PDB entry 6WCJ | electron microscopy, 6.30 A resolution (low resolution: residue-level contacts below are approximate; hydrogen-bond / salt-bridge calls are withheld) | chains A and G of the 15 polymer chains in the assembly

# Chain A (and G)
Name: Clathrin heavy chain 1
Source organism: Bos taurus
Notes: chain G of this document is another copy of the same molecule, construct and numbering; everything in this record applies to it too
Reference sequence: P49951 (CLH1_BOVIN); residues 1-1675 here = UniProt positions 1-1675
Chain sequence (1675 residues; row label = number of the first residue in the row):
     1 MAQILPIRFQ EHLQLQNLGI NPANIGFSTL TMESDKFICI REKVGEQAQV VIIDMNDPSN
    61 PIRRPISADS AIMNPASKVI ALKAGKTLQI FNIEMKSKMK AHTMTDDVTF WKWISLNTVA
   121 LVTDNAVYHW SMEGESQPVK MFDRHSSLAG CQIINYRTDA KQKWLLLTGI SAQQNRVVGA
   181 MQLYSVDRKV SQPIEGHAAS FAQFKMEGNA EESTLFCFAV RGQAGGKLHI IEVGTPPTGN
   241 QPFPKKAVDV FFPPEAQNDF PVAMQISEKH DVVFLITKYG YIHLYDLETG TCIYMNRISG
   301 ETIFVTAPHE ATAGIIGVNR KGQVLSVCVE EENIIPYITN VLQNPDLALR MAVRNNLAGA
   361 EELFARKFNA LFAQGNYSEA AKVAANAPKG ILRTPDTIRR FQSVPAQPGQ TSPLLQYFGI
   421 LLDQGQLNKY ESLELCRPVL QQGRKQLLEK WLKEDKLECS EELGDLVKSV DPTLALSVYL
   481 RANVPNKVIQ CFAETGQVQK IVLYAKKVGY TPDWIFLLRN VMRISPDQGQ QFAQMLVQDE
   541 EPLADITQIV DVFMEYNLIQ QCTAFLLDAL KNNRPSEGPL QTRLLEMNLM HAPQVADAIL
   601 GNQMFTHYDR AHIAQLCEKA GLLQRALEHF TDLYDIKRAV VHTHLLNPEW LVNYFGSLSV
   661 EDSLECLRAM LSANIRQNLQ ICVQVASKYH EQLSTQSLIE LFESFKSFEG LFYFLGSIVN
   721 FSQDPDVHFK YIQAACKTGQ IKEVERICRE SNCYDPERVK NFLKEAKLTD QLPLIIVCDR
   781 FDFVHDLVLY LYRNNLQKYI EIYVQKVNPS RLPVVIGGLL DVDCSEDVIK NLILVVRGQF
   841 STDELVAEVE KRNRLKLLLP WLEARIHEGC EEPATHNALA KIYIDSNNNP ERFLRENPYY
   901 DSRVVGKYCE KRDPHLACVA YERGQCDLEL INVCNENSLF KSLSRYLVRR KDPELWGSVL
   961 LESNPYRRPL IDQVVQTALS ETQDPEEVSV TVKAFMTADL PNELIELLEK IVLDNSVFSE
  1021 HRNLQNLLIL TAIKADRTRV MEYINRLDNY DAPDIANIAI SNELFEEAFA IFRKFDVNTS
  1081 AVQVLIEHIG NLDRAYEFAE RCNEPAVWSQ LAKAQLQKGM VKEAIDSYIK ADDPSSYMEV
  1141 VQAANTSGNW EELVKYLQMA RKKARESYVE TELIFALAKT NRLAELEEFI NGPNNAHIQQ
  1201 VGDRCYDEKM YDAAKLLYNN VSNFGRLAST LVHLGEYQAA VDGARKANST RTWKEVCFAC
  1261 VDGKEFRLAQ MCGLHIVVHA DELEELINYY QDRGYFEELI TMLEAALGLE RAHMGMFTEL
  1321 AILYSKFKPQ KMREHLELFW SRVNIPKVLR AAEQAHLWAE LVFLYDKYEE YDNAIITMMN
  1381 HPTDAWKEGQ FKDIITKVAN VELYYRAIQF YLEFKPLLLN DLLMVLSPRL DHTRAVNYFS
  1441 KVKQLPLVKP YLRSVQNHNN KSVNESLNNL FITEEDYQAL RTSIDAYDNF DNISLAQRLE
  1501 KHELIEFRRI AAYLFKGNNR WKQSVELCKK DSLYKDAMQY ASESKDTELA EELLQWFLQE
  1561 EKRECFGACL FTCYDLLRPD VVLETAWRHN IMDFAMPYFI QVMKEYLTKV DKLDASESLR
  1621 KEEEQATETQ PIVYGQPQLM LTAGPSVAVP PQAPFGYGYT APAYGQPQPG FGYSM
Not modelled in the structure: 1-1247, 1642-1675 (chain G: 1-808, 1475-1675)
UniProt features mapped onto this chain:
  - region: A68 to D107 (WD40-like repeat 2), T302 to E330 (WD40-like repeat 7), E449 to D465 (Binding site for the uncoating ATPase, involved in lattice disassembly)
  - modified residue: A2 (N-acetylalanine), S67 (Phosphoserine), T105 (Phosphothreonine), Y184 (Phosphotyrosine), T394 (Phosphothreonine), Y634 (Phosphotyrosine), K737 (N6-succinyllysine), K856 (N6-acetyllysine), Y899 (Phosphotyrosine), S1167 (Phosphoserine), Y1206 (Phosphotyrosine), S1229 (Phosphoserine), K1441 (N6-acetyllysine), Y1477 (Phosphotyrosine), Y1487 (Phosphotyrosine), S1494 (Phosphoserine), K1501 (N6-acetyllysine)

# Interface between chain A and chain G
Residue-residue contacts (48; chain A residue first):
  T1250(A) with N853(G)
  H1279(A) with N853(G); R912(G)
  D1281(A) with K911(G)
  E1310(A) with K856(G); D885(G); N887(G)
  R1311(A) with D885(G); Y908(G); R912(G)
  H1313(A) with R912(G)
  M1314(A) with R912(G); D913(G); P914(G)
  R1342(A) with D913(G)
  N1344(A) with N937(G)
  I1345(A) with N937(G)
  P1346(A) with N937(G)
  E1369(A) with K941(G); Q973(G)
  D1372(A) with D972(G)
  K1397(A) with Q976(G)
  V1398(A) with Q976(G)
  A1399(A) with D972(G); L1007(G)
  V1401(A) with R1039(G)
  E1402(A) with R1039(G)
  S1427(A) with R1046(G)
  P1428(A) with D1014(G); R1046(G)
  R1429(A) with Q976(G); K1010(G); I1011(G)
  D1431(A) with R1039(G); E1042(G)
  H1432(A) with E1042(G)
  T1433(A) with E1042(G)
  N1460(A) with E1042(G)
  D1488(A) with R1073(G); R1101(G)
  N1489(A) with R1073(G)
  I1493(A) with E1097(G)
  N1518(A) with E1100(G); R1101(G)
  N1519(A) with E1100(G); R1101(G)
  R1520(A) with Y1096(G); E1097(G)
Other interface residues (no listed pair), chain A (37 interface residues in all): N1248, A1312, G1315, Y1368, E1370, F1490
Other interface residues (no listed pair), chain G (32 interface residues in all): D823, R852, L939, V975, T1038, C1102

# Overview
Chain A and chain G form an interface of 37 and 32 residues respectively.
Both chains are Clathrin heavy chain 1 (Bos taurus). Entry 6WCJ (Asymmetric vertex of the clathrin minicoat
cage) was determined by electron microscopy.
